6DS2 - chains A and D of the 4 polymer chains in the assembly; structure by X-ray diffraction, 2.10 A resolution.

# Chain A
Molecule: Protein S100-A8
Source organism: Homo sapiens
UniProtKB: P05109 (S10A8_HUMAN); numbering as in UniProt (aligned over 1-93)
Amino-acid sequence (93 residues; numbered 1 to 93; the number before each row is that of its first residue):
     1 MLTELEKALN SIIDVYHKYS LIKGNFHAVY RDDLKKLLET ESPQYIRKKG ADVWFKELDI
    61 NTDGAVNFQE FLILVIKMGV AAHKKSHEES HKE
Not modelled in the structure: 90-93
Construct notes: engineered mutation Ser42 (Cys in P05109)
Bound ions: Ni2+: His17, His27 (shared with 4 residues of chain B); Na+ site 1: Ser20, Lys23, Asn25, Ala28; Na+ site 2: Asp59, Asn61, Asp63, Ala65, Glu70
What the authors report for this chain:
  - Ni2+ coordination: His17, His27
  - conformationally variable residues (side-chain flip): His87

# Chain D
Molecule: Protein S100-A9
Source organism: Homo sapiens
UniProtKB: P06702 (S10A9_HUMAN); residue numbers follow UniProt; this construct covers 1-114
Amino-acid sequence (114 residues; row label = number of the first residue in the row):
     1 MTSKMSQLER NIETIINTFH QYSVKLGHPD TLNQGEFKEL VRKDLQNFLK KENKNEKVIE
    61 HIMEDLDTNA DKQLSFEEFI MLMARLTWAS HEKMHEGDEG PGHHHKPGLG EGTP
Not modelled in the structure: 1-4, 113-114
Construct notes: conflict Ser3 (Cys in P06702)
Bound ions: Ni2+ site 1: His20, Asp30 (shared with 2 residues of chain C); Na+: Ser23, Leu26, His28, Thr31; Ni2+ site 2: His91, His95, His103, His105 (shared with 2 residues of chain C)
What the authors report for this chain:
  - conformationally variable residues (side-chain flip): Asp30

# How chain A and chain D interact
Pairs across the interface - 16 pairs, chain A then chain D:
  Asn25(A) - Glu64(D)  hydrogen bond (side chain-backbone)
  Asn25(A) - Asp65(D)  hydrogen bond (side chain-backbone)
  Asn25(A) - Asp67(D)  hydrogen bond (side chain-backbone)
  Asn25(A) - Thr68(D)
  His27(A) - Asp65(D)  salt bridge
  Tyr30(A) - Thr68(D)  hydrogen bond (side chain-backbone)
  Asn61(A) - Glu77(D)  hydrogen bond (side chain-backbone)
  Asn61(A) - Met81(D)
  Thr62(A) - Glu77(D)
  Asp63(A) - Thr68(D)  hydrogen bond
  Asp63(A) - Asn69(D)
  Asp63(A) - Glu77(D)
  Asn67(A) - Met81(D)
  Asn67(A) - Arg85(D)
  Gln69(A) - Met81(D)
  Gln69(A) - Arg85(D)  hydrogen bond
Also at the interface, not in a pair above, chain A (11 interface residues in all): Gly24, Ala28, Ala65
Also at the interface, not in a pair above, chain D (11 interface residues in all): Ala70, Glu78, Ile80

# Overview
The chain A/chain D interface involves 11 residues from each chain; the contacts include 7 hydrogen bonds and
1 salt bridge. Among the polar pairs are His27(A)-Asp65(D), Asn25(A)-Glu64(D) and Asn25(A)-Asp65(D). His17(A)
and His27(A) coordinate Ni2+. From the paper: Ni2+ coordination by His17(A) and His27(A); conformational
variability at His87(A) and Asp30(D).
Chain A is Protein S100-A8 and chain D is Protein S100-A9, both from Homo sapiens; the structure, Crystal
structure of Ni(II)-bound human calprotectin, was determined by X-ray diffraction.
